4XD7 - chains A and D of the 8 polymer chains in the assembly; structure by X-ray diffraction, 3.90 A resolution.

# Chain A
Name: ATP synthase subunit alpha
From: Bacillus sp. PS3
Notes: EC 3.6.3.14
Reference sequence: Q5KUJ1 (ATPA_GEOKA); residue numbers follow UniProt; this construct covers 1-502
Chain sequence (502 residues; row label = number of the first residue in the row):
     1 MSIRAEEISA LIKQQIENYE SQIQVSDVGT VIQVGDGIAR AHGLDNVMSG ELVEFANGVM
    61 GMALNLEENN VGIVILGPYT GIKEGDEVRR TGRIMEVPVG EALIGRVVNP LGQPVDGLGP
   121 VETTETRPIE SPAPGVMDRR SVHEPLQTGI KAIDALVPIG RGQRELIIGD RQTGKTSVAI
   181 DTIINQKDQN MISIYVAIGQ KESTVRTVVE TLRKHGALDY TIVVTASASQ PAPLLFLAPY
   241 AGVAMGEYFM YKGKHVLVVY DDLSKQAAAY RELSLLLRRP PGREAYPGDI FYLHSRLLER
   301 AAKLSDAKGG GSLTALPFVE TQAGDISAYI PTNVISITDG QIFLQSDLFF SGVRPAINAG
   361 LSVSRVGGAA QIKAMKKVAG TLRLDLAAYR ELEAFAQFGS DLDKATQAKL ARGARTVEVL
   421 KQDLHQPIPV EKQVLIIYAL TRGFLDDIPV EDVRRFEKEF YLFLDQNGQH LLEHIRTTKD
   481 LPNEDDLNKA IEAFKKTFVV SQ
Unresolved in the structure: 1-23, 483-484
Differences from the reference sequence: conflict Ser193 (Cys in Q5KUJ1), Lys254 (Gln in Q5KUJ1), Phe463 (Trp in Q5KUJ1)
Modified positions: Mse1 (selenomethionine); Mse48, Mse60, Mse62, Mse95, Mse137, Mse191, Mse245, Mse250, Mse375 (selenomethionine; parent Met)
Swiss-Prot annotation at these positions:
  - binding site (ATP): Gly169 to Thr176
  - site: Ser362 (Required for activity)

# Chain D
Name: ATP synthase subunit beta
From: Bacillus sp. PS3
Notes: EC 3.6.3.14
Reference sequence: Q5KUJ3 (ATPB_GEOKA); numbering as in UniProt (aligned over 2-473)
Chain sequence (483 residues; row label = number of the first residue in the row; numbers below 1 keep their minus sign (Mse-9 is residue -9)):
    -9 MHHHHHHHHH HTRGRVIQVM GPVVDVKFEN GHLPAIYNAL KIQHKARNEN EVDIDLTLEV
    51 ALHLGDDTVR TIAMASTDGL IRGMEVIDTG APISVPVGEV TLGRVFNVLG EPIDLEGDIP
   111 ADARRDPIHR PAPKFEELAT EVEILETGIK VVDLLAPYIK GGKIGLFGGA GVGKTVLIQE
   171 LIHNIAQEHG GISVFAGVGE RTREGNDLYH EMKDSGVISK TAMVFGQMNE PPGARMRVAL
   231 TGLTMAEYFR DEQGQDVLLF IDNIFRFTQA GSEVSALLGR MPSAVGYQPT LATEMGQLQE
   291 RITSTAKGSI TSIQAIYVPA DDYTDPAPAT TFSHLDATTN LERKLAEMGI YPAVDPLAST
   351 SRALAPEIVG EEHYQVARKV QQTLQRYKEL QDIIAILGMD ELSDEDKLVV HRARRIQFFL
   411 SQNFHVAEQF TGQPGSYVPV KETVRGFKEI LEGKYDHLPE DAFRLVGRIE EVVEKAKAMG
   471 VEV
Unresolved in the structure: -9 to 1, 55, 473
Differences from the reference sequence: initiating methionine (-9); expression tag (-8 to 1)
Modified positions: Mse-9 (selenomethionine); Mse10, Mse64, Mse74, Mse202, Mse213, Mse218, Mse226, Mse235, Mse271, Mse285, Mse338, Mse389, Mse469 (selenomethionine; parent Met)
Swiss-Prot annotation at these positions:
  - binding site (ATP): Gly158 to Thr165

# Chain A / chain D interface
Contacting residue pairs (65; chain A residue first):
  Gln33(A) - His53(D)
  Gln33(A) - Leu54(D)
  Val34(A) - Leu52(D)
  Val34(A) - His53(D)  hydrogen bond (backbone-backbone)
  Gly35(A) - Leu52(D)
  Asp36(A) - Leu52(D)
  Asp36(A) - Arg270(D)  salt bridge
  Tyr79(A) - Tyr27(D)
  Thr80(A) - Ile26(D)
  Thr80(A) - Tyr27(D)
  Lys83(A) - Leu23(D)
  Lys83(A) - Ala25(D)
  Lys83(A) - His53(D)
  Glu84(A) - His53(D)
  Glu84(A) - Asp56(D)  hydrogen bond (side chain-backbone)
  Glu84(A) - Asp57(D)  hydrogen bond (side chain-backbone)
  Val115(A) - Phe125(D)
  Val115(A) - Glu126(D)
  Asp116(A) - Phe125(D)
  Gly117(A) - Glu126(D)
  Lys201(A) - Lys153(D)
  Lys201(A) - Glu290(D)
  Lys201(A) - Ser323(D)
  Lys201(A) - His324(D)  hydrogen bond (side chain-backbone)
  Lys201(A) - Asp326(D)  salt bridge
  Glu202(A) - Leu128(D)
  Glu202(A) - Glu290(D)  hydrogen bond (backbone-side chain)
  Ser203(A) - Leu128(D)
  Ser203(A) - Thr293(D)
  Thr204(A) - Arg352(D)
  Arg206(A) - Phe125(D)  hydrogen bond (side chain-backbone)
  Arg206(A) - Glu126(D)
  Arg206(A) - Leu128(D)  hydrogen bond (side chain-backbone)
  Arg206(A) - Ala129(D)  hydrogen bond (side chain-backbone)
  Arg206(A) - Thr130(D)
  Thr207(A) - Thr130(D)
  Thr207(A) - Val132(D)
  Val209(A) - Phe125(D)  hydrophobic
  Glu210(A) - Thr130(D)  hydrogen bond
  Ala228(A) - Gly286(D)
  Ala228(A) - Gln287(D)
  Ala228(A) - Glu290(D)
  Ala228(A) - His324(D)
  Ser229(A) - Gln287(D)
  Ser229(A) - Glu290(D)
  Arg271(A) - Ser273(D)  hydrogen bond
  Arg271(A) - Ala274(D)
  Glu272(A) - Pro279(D)
  Glu272(A) - Thr280(D)
  Glu272(A) - Thr283(D)  hydrogen bond
  Leu275(A) - Mse271(D)
  Leu275(A) - Ser273(D)
  Leu275(A) - Pro279(D)  hydrophobic
  Arg278(A) - Gly269(D)  hydrogen bond (side chain-backbone)
  Arg278(A) - Mse271(D)
  Arg279(A) - Mse271(D)
  Pro281(A) - Mse271(D)
  Ala285(A) - Ser273(D)
  Ala285(A) - Ala274(D)
  Glu320(A) - Ser323(D)  hydrogen bond
  Gln322(A) - Tyr313(D)
  Gln322(A) - Ala319(D)
  Ala323(A) - Thr314(D)
  Phe350(A) - Thr350(D)
  Phe350(A) - Arg368(D)
Interface residues without a listed pair, chain A (39 interface residues in all): Ile32, Ile82, Val107, Val205, Ser227, Ala232, Arg354
Interface residues without a listed pair, chain D (40 interface residues in all): His22, Thr58, Pro272

# In short
39 residues of chain A face 40 of chain D across their interface, with 13 hydrogen bonds and 2 salt bridges.
Polar pairs include Asp36(A)-Arg270(D), Lys201(A)-Asp326(D) and Glu84(A)-Asp56(D). From UniProt: 8 ATP-binding
residues on chain A; 8 ATP-binding residues on chain D.
Here chain A is ATP synthase subunit alpha and chain D is ATP synthase subunit beta, both from Bacillus sp.
PS3. Entry 4XD7 (Structure of thermophilic F1-ATPase inhibited by epsilon subunit) was determined by X-ray
diffraction.
